Entry 3QY7 (X-ray diffraction, 1.62 A resolution); this record covers chain A.

# Chain A
Name: Tyrosine-protein phosphatase YwqE
From: Bacillus subtilis
Notes: EC 3.1.3.48
Reference sequence: P96717 (YWQE_BACSU); residue numbers follow UniProt; this construct covers 1-254
Chain sequence (262 residues; numbered 1 to 262; the number before each row is that of its first residue):
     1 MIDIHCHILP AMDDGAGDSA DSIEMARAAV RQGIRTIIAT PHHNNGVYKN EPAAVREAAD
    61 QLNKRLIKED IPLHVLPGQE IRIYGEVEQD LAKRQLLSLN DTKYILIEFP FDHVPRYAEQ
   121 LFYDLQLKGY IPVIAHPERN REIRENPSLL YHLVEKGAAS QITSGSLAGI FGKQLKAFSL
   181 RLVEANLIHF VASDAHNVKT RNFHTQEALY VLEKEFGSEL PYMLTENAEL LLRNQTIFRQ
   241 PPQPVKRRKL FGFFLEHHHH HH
Unresolved in the structure: 248-262
Sequence notes: expression tag (255-262)
Ion coordination: Fe ion site 1: His5, His7, Glu80, Asp194 (together with phosphate ion); Mg2+: Asp14 (together with phosphate ion); Fe ion site 2: Glu80, Glu108, His136 (together with phosphate ion)
Curated features (UniProtKB/Swiss-Prot):
  - mutagenesis: Asp3 (D3A: Large decrease in activity), His5 (H5A: Large decrease in activity), His7 (H7A: Large decrease in activity), His42 (H42A: Large decrease in activity), His136 (H136A: Large decrease in activity), Asp194 (D194A: Large decrease in activity), His196 (H196A: Large decrease in activity)

# Overview
The Fe ion site 1 is built by His5, His7, Glu80 and Asp194. Glu80, Glu108 and His136 form the Fe ion site 2.
UniProt lists 7 mutagenesis sites.
Chain A is Tyrosine-protein phosphatase YwqE (Bacillus subtilis); the structure, Crystal structures of YwqE
from Bacillus subtilis and CpsB from Streptococcus pneumoniae, unique metal-dependent tyrosine phosphatases,
was determined by X-ray diffraction (same publication as 3QY6 and 3QY8).
